PDB entry 5C1X | X-ray diffraction, 1.86 A resolution | chain A

[Chain A]
Name: 3C proteinase
From: Enterovirus A71
Notes: EC 3.4.22.28
UniProtKB: A9XG43 (A9XG43_9ENTO); residues 1-183 here correspond to UniProt positions 1549-1731 (UniProt number = residue number + 1548)
Amino-acid sequence (192 residues; numbered 0 to 191; the number before each row is that of its first residue; numbering starts at 0):
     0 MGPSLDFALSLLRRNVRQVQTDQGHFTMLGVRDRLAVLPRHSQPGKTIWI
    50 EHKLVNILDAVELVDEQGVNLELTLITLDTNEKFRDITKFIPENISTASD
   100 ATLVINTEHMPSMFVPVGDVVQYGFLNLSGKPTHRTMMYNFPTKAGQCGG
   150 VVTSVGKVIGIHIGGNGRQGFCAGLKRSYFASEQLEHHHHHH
Unresolved in the structure: 181-191
Covalently attached groups: VIII (GHX) linked to C147
Sequence notes: expression tag (0, 184-191)
Small-molecule neighbours: VIII (GHX; (phenylmethyl) N-[(2S)-1-oxidanylidene-1-[[(2S)-1-oxidanyl-3-[(3S)-2-oxidanylidenepyrrolidin-3-yl]propan-2-yl]amino]-3-phenyl-propan-2-yl]carbamate): F25, R39, H40, E71, L125, N126, L127, S128, K130, T142, K143, A144, H161, I162, G163, G164, N165, F170

[Summary]
Covalently linked VIII: at C147.
Chain A is 3C proteinase (Enterovirus A71); the structure, Crystal structure of EV71 3C Proteinase in complex
with Compound VIII, was determined by X-ray diffraction (same publication as 5C1U, 5C1Y and 5C20).
